PDB entry 9J8O | electron microscopy, 4.05 A resolution (low resolution: residue-level contacts below are approximate; hydrogen-bond / salt-bridge calls are withheld) | chains c and j of the 28 polymer chains in the assembly

[Chain c]
Name: Histone H2A type 1-B/E
Organism: Homo sapiens
Reference sequence: P04908 (H2A1B_HUMAN); residues 0-129 here correspond to UniProt positions 1-130 (UniProt number = residue number + 1)
Amino-acid sequence (133 residues; each row starts with the number of its first residue; numbers below 1 keep their minus sign (Gly-3 is residue -3)):
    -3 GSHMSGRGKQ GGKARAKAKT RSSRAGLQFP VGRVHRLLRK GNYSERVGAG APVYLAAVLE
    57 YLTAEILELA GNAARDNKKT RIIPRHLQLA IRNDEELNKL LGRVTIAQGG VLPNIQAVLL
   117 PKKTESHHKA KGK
Disordered / not traced: -3 to 10, 119-129
Differences from the reference sequence: expression tag (-3 to -1)
Curated features (UniProtKB/Swiss-Prot):
  - modified residue: Ser1 (N-acetylserine), Arg3 (Citrulline), Lys5 (N6-(2-hydroxyisobutyryl)lysine), Lys9 (N6-(2-hydroxyisobutyryl)lysine), Lys13 (N6-(beta-hydroxybutyryl)lysine), Lys36 (N6-(2-hydroxyisobutyryl)lysine), Lys74 (N6-(2-hydroxyisobutyryl)lysine), Lys75 (N6-(2-hydroxyisobutyryl)lysine), Lys95 (N6-(2-hydroxyisobutyryl)lysine), Gln104 (N5-methylglutamine), Lys118 (N6-(2-hydroxyisobutyryl)lysine), Lys119 (N6-crotonyllysine), Thr120 (Phosphothreonine), Lys125 (N6-crotonyllysine)
  - cross-link (Glycyl lysine isopeptide (Lys-Gly)): Lys13 (interchain with G-Cter in ubiquitin), Lys15 (interchain with G-Cter in ubiquitin), Lys119 (interchain with G-Cter in ubiquitin)

[Chain j]
Molecule: 193-nt DNA strand
Organism: synthetic construct
Sequence (193 nucleotides; each row starts with the number of its first residue):
     2 ATCTATGAAT TTCGCGACAC AAGGCCTGGA TGTATATATC TGACACGTGC CTGGAGACTA
    62 GGGAGTAATC CCCTTGGCGG TTAAAACGCG GGGGACAGCG CGTACGTGCG TTTAAGCGGT
   122 GCTAGAGCTG TCTACGACCA ATTGAGCGGC CTCGGCACCG GATTCTCAGG CCTGGCTCGC
   182 GATAGGGTCC GAT
Disordered / not traced: 2-7, 184-194

[How chain c and chain j interact]
Residue-residue contacts - 10 pairs, chain c then chain j:
  Ala14(c) - DA56(j)
  Ala14(c) - DG57(j)
  Lys15(c) - DG57(j)
  Thr16(c) - DA56(j)
  Arg17(c) - DA56(j)
  Arg20(c) - DG57(j)
  Gly28(c) - DA56(j)
  Arg29(c) - DG55(j)
  Arg32(c) - DG55(j)
  Arg77(c) - DC45(j)
Also at the interface, not in a pair above, chain c (11 interface residues in all): Ala12, Arg42
Also at the interface, not in a pair above, chain j (8 interface residues in all): DA44, DG54, DA58, DG64

[In short]
The interface between chain c and chain j involves 11 residues on one side and 8 on the other.
Chain c is Histone H2A type 1-B/E (Homo sapiens) and chain j is a 193-nt DNA strand (synthetic construct); the
structure, Cryo-EM structure of BAF-Lamin A/C IgF-H1-nucleosome complex, was determined by electron microscopy
together with 9J8N from the same study.
